Entry 4NJU (X-ray diffraction, 1.80 A resolution); this record covers chains A and B.

== Chain A (and B) ==
Protein: Protease
Organism: Human immunodeficiency virus 1
Notes: chain B of this document is another copy of the same molecule, construct and numbering; everything in this record applies to it too
UniProt: Q9J006 (Q9J006_9HIV1); residues 1-99 here = UniProt positions 1-99
Sequence (99 residues; numbered 1 to 99; the number before each row is that of its first residue):
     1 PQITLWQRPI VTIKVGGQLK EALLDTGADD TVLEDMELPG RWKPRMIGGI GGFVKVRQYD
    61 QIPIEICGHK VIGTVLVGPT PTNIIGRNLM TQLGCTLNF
Differences from the reference sequence: conflict C95 (Phe in Q9J006)
Small-molecule neighbours: tipranavir (TPV; N-(3-{(1R)-1-[(6R)-4-hydroxy-2-oxo-6-phenethyl-6-propyl-5,6-dihydro-2H-pyran-3-yl]propyl}phenyl)-5-(trifluoromethyl)-2-pyridinesulfonamide): R8, L23, D25, G27, A28, D29, D30, V32, I47, G48, G49, I50, P81, T82, I84
What the authors report for this chain:
  - binding site for tipranavir: R8, L23, D25, G27, A28, D29, D30, V32, G48, G49, I50, P81, T82, I84

== Chain A / chain B interface ==
Pairs across the interface - 103 pairs, chain A then chain B:
  P1(A) with L97(B); N98(B); F99(B), hydrogen bond (backbone-backbone)
  Q2(A) with T96(B); L97(B); N98(B), hydrogen bond
  I3(A) with T96(B); L97(B), hydrogen bond (backbone-backbone); F99(B), hydrophobic
  T4(A) with T96(B)
  L5(A) with T26(B); R87(B), hydrogen bond (backbone-side chain); M90(B), hydrophobic; T91(B); C95(B)
  W6(A) with R87(B), hydrogen bond (backbone-side chain); T91(B)
  Q7(A) with R87(B)
  R8(A) with D29(B), salt bridge; R87(B)
  P9(A) with T26(B); R87(B)
  L23(A) with G27(B)
  L24(A) with T26(B), hydrogen bond (backbone-side chain); G27(B)
  D25(A) with D25(B); T26(B); G27(B)
  T26(A) with L5(B); P9(B); L24(B), hydrogen bond (side chain-backbone); D25(B); T26(B), hydrogen bond (backbone-side chain); L97(B)
  G27(A) with L23(B); L24(B); D25(B)
  D29(A) with R8(B), salt bridge
  I47(A) with I50(B), hydrophobic
  G48(A) with I50(B)
  G49(A) with I50(B)
  I50(A) with G49(B); I50(B), hydrogen bond (backbone-backbone); G51(B), hydrogen bond (backbone-backbone); G52(B); V54(B), hydrophobic; P79(B); T80(B); P81(B); I84(B), hydrophobic
  G51(A) with G51(B); G52(B); V54(B)
  G52(A) with G51(B)
  V54(A) with I50(B); G51(B)
  T80(A) with I50(B)
  P81(A) with G49(B); I50(B)
  I84(A) with I50(B), hydrophobic
  R87(A) with L5(B), hydrogen bond (side chain-backbone); W6(B), hydrogen bond (side chain-backbone); Q7(B), hydrogen bond (side chain-backbone); R8(B); P9(B)
  M90(A) with L5(B), hydrophobic; L97(B), hydrophobic
  T91(A) with L5(B); W6(B)
  Q92(A) with W6(B)
  L93(A) with F99(B)
  G94(A) with N98(B); F99(B)
  C95(A) with L5(B); L97(B), hydrophobic; N98(B); F99(B), hydrophobic
  T96(A) with Q2(B); I3(B); T4(B); T96(B); L97(B); N98(B), hydrogen bond (backbone-backbone)
  L97(A) with P1(B); Q2(B); I3(B), hydrogen bond (backbone-backbone); L24(B), hydrophobic; T26(B); C95(B), hydrophobic; T96(B); L97(B), hydrophobic
  N98(A) with P1(B); Q2(B), hydrogen bond; G94(B); C95(B); T96(B), hydrogen bond (backbone-backbone); N98(B), hydrogen bond
  F99(A) with P1(B), hydrogen bond (backbone-backbone); I3(B), hydrophobic; C67(B), hydrophobic; H69(B); L93(B); C95(B), hydrophobic
Also at the interface, not in a pair above, chain A (39 interface residues in all): C67, H69, P79
Also at the interface, not in a pair above, chain B (40 interface residues in all): V32, I47, G48, F53

== Summary ==
39 residues of chain A and 40 residues of chain B are in contact; the contacts include 19 hydrogen bonds and 2
salt bridges. Polar pairs include R8(A)-D29(B), Q2(A)-N98(B) and L5(A)-R87(B). Ligands of chain A: tipranavir.
From the paper: a binding site for tipranavir at R8(A), L23(A) and D25(A) among others.
Both chains are Protease (Human immunodeficiency virus 1). Entry 4NJU (Crystal structure of
multidrug-resistant clinical isolate A02 HIV-1 protease in complex with tipranavir) was determined by X-ray
diffraction, deposited together with 4NJS, 4NJT and 4NJV.
